3VI3 - chains A and B of the 4 polymer chains in the assembly; structure by X-ray diffraction, 2.90 A resolution.

[Chain A]
Name: Integrin alpha-5
Source organism: Homo sapiens
UniProt: P08648 (ITA5_HUMAN); residues 1-623 here correspond to UniProt positions 42-664 (UniProt number = residue number + 41)
Sequence (632 residues; numbered 1 to 632; the number before each row is that of its first residue):
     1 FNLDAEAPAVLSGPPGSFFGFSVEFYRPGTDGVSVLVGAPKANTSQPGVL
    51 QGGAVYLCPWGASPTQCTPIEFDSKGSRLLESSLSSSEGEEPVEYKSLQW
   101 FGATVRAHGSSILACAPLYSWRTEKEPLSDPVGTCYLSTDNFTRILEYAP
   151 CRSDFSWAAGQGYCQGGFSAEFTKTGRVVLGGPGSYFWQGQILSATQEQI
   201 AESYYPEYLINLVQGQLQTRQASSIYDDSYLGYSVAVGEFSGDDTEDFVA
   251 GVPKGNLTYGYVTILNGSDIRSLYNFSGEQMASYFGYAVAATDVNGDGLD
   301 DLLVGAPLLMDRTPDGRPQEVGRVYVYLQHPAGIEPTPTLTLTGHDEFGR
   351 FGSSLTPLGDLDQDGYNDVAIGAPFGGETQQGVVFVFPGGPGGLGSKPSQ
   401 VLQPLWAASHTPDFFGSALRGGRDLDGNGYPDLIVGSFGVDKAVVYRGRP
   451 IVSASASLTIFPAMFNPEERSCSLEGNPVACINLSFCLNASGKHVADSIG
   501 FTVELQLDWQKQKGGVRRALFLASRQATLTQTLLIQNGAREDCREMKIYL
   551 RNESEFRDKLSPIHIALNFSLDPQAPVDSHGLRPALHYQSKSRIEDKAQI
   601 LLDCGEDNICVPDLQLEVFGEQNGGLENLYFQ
Not modelled in the structure: 602-632
Construct notes: expression tag (624-632)
Cystine bridges: Cys58-Cys67, Cys115-Cys135, Cys151-Cys164, Cys472-Cys481, Cys487-Cys543
Glycans and other covalent adducts: N-acetylglucosamine (NAG) linked to Asn43, Asn141, Asn256, Asn266, Asn568; glycan linked to Asn275
Metal / ion sites: Ca2+ site 1: Glu239, Ser241, Asp243, Thr245, Asp247; Ca2+ site 2: Asp293, Asn295, Asp297, Leu299, Asp301; Ca2+ site 3: Asp360, Asp362, Asp364, Tyr366, Asp368; Ca2+ site 4: Asp424, Asp426, Asn428, Tyr430, Asp432
Reported in the primary citation:
  - mutagenesis - D154A: decreased binding to fibronectin
  - specificity-determining residues: Asp154

[Chain B]
Name: Integrin beta-1
Source organism: Homo sapiens
UniProt: P05556 (ITB1_HUMAN); residues 1-445 here correspond to UniProt positions 21-465 (UniProt number = residue number + 20)
Sequence (454 residues; row label = number of the first residue in the row):
     1 QTDENRCLKANAKSCGECIQAGPNCGWCTNSTFLQEGMPTSARCDDLEAL
    51 KKKGCPPDDIENPRGSKDIKKNKNVTNRSKGTAEKLKPEDIHQIQPQQLV
   101 LRLRSGEPQTFTLKFKRAEDYPIDLYYLMDLSYSMKDDLENVKSLGTDLM
   151 NEMRRITSDFRIGFGSFVEKTVMPYISTTPAKLRNPCTSEQNCTTPFSYK
   201 NVLSLTNKGEVFNELVGKQRISGNLDSPEGGFDAIMQVAVCGSLIGWRNV
   251 TRLLVFSTDAGFHFAGDGKLGGIVLPNDGQCHLENNMYTMSHYYDYPSIA
   301 HLVQKLSENNIQTIFAVTEEFQPVYKELKNLIPKSAVGTLSANSSNVIQL
   351 IIDAYNSLSSEVILENGKLSEGVTISYKSYCKNGVNGTGENGRKCSNISI
   401 GDEVQFEISITSNKCPKKDSDSFKIRPLGFTEEVEVILQYICECEGGLEN
   451 LYFQ
Not modelled in the structure: 1-5, 30-42, 446-454
Construct notes: expression tag (446-454)
Cystine bridges: Cys7-Cys25, Cys15-Cys444, Cys18-Cys44, Cys28-Cys55, Cys187-Cys193, Cys241-Cys281, Cys381-Cys395, Cys415-Cys442
Glycans and other covalent adducts: N-acetylglucosamine (NAG) linked to Asn249, Asn386
Metal / ion sites: Mg2+: Ser132, Glu229; Ca2+ site 1: Ser134, Asp137, Asp138, Ala342; Ca2+ site 2: Glu169, Asn224, Asp226, Pro228, Glu229
Reported in the primary citation:
  - Ca2+ coordination: Ser134, Ala342

[How chain A and chain B interact]
Residue-residue contacts - 72 pairs, chain A then chain B:
  Trp100(A) - Gly272(B)
  Leu118(A) - Met173(B)  hydrophobic
  Leu118(A) - Leu270(B)
  Ser120(A) - Met173(B)
  Leu128(A) - Thr179(B)
  Ser129(A) - Met173(B)
  Ser129(A) - Thr178(B)  hydrogen bond (side chain-backbone)
  Ser129(A) - Thr179(B)
  Pro131(A) - Met173(B)  hydrophobic
  Trp157(A) - Ser177(B)
  Trp157(A) - Leu225(B)  hydrophobic
  Tyr163(A) - Pro174(B)
  Tyr163(A) - Ser177(B)
  Tyr163(A) - Leu225(B)
  Gln165(A) - Pro174(B)
  Gln165(A) - Leu270(B)
  Phe168(A) - Lys269(B)
  Phe168(A) - Leu270(B)
  Trp188(A) - Pro174(B)
  Trp188(A) - Leu225(B)  hydrophobic
  Trp188(A) - Asp226(B)
  Trp188(A) - Leu270(B)
  Asp228(A) - Ser227(B)
  Asp228(A) - Pro228(B)
  Tyr230(A) - His263(B)
  Tyr230(A) - Asp267(B)
  Tyr230(A) - Leu270(B)  hydrophobic
  Tyr233(A) - Gly266(B)  hydrogen bond (side chain-backbone)
  Tyr233(A) - Lys269(B)
  Tyr233(A) - Leu270(B)  hydrophobic
  Lys254(A) - Pro228(B)
  Lys254(A) - Phe262(B)
  Lys254(A) - Phe264(B)
  Lys254(A) - Asp267(B)  salt bridge
  Thr258(A) - Phe264(B)
  Tyr259(A) - Glu327(B)  hydrogen bond
  Met281(A) - Phe262(B)  hydrophobic
  Met281(A) - Ile299(B)  hydrophobic
  Met281(A) - Val324(B)
  Met281(A) - Glu327(B)
  Met281(A) - Leu328(B)
  Met281(A) - Leu331(B)
  Ala282(A) - Phe264(B)  hydrophobic
  Ala282(A) - Ile299(B)  hydrophobic
  Tyr284(A) - Phe264(B)  hydrophobic
  Tyr284(A) - Ala265(B)
  Tyr284(A) - Gly266(B)
  Tyr284(A) - Asp267(B)  hydrogen bond
  Tyr287(A) - Lys269(B)
  Leu308(A) - Ala265(B)
  Leu308(A) - Ser298(B)
  Met310(A) - Ile299(B)  hydrophobic
  Met310(A) - Ala300(B)  hydrophobic
  Arg312(A) - Glu390(B)
  Asp315(A) - Asn366(B)  hydrogen bond (backbone-side chain)
  Asp315(A) - Leu369(B)
  Asp315(A) - Arg393(B)
  Arg317(A) - Gly367(B)
  Arg317(A) - Lys368(B)
  Pro318(A) - Val303(B)  hydrophobic
  Glu320(A) - Ser298(B)  hydrogen bond
  Glu320(A) - Ala300(B)
  Glu347(A) - Gln304(B)
  Phe348(A) - His301(B)
  Phe348(A) - Gln304(B)
  Arg350(A) - Ala265(B)
  Arg350(A) - Pro276(B)
  Phe375(A) - Pro276(B)  hydrophobic
  Pro412(A) - Leu275(B)  hydrophobic
  Phe414(A) - Val274(B)
  Phe414(A) - Leu275(B)  hydrophobic
  Phe438(A) - Val274(B)  hydrophobic
Interface residues without a listed pair, chain A (41 interface residues in all): Pro127, Ala158, Pro183, Leu257, Gln280, Gly316
Interface residues without a listed pair, chain B (41 interface residues in all): Ile176, Gly271, Asp295, Pro323

[Summary]
The chain A/chain B interface involves 41 residues from each chain, with 6 hydrogen bonds and 1 salt bridge.
Among the polar pairs are Lys254(A)-Asp267(B), Ser129(A)-Thr178(B) and Tyr233(A)-Gly266(B). Covalently linked
N-acetylglucosamine: at Asn43(A), Asn141(A), Asn256(A), Asn266(A) and Asn568(A). The paper reports that D154A
of chain A reduces binding to fibronectin; Ca2+ coordination by Ser134(B) and Ala342(B).
Chain A is Integrin alpha-5 and chain B is Integrin beta-1, both from Homo sapiens; the structure, Crystal
structure of alpha5beta1 integrin headpiece (ligand-free form), was determined by X-ray diffraction (same
publication as 3VI4).
